Entry 9KEU (electron microscopy, 3.70 A resolution); this record covers chains H and J of the 12 polymer chains in the assembly.

# Chain H
Molecule: Non-template strand DNA of the promoter
Sequence (98 nucleotides; numbered -20 to 77; the number before each row is that of its first residue; numbers below 1 keep their minus sign (DC-20 is residue -20)):
   -20 CTCGTCGCCCAGAGTTCACCTTGGAGCCAGGGACGGTTCATTTGGGGTGC
    30 CGGAAACGGACGCGTACAGGCCGTATAATGGGAGCTGTCACGGATGCA
Disordered / not traced: -20 to 0

# Chain J
Name: Possible two component system response transcriptional positive regulator PhoP
From: Mycobacterium tuberculosis H37Rv
Reference sequence: P71814 (P71814_MYCTU); residues 1-247 here = UniProt positions 1-247
Amino-acid sequence (247 residues; numbered 1 to 247; the number before each row is that of its first residue):
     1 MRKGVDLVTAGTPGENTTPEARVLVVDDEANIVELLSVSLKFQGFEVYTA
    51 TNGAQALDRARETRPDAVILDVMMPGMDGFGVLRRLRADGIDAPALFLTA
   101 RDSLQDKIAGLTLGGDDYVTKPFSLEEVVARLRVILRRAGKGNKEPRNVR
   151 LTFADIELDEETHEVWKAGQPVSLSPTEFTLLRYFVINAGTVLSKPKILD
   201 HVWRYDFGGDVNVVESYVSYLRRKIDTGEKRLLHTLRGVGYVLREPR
Disordered / not traced: 1-148

# Chain H / chain J interface
Pairs across the interface (9):
  DC36(H) - Ser175(J)  hydrogen bond to the phosphate
  DG37(H) - Ser175(J)  phosphate contact
  DG37(H) - Pro176(J)  phosphate contact
  DG37(H) - Thr177(J)  hydrogen bond to the phosphate
  DG38(H) - Trp203(J)  phosphate contact
  DG38(H) - Phe207(J)  phosphate contact
  DG38(H) - Val213(J)  phosphate contact
  DG38(H) - Tyr220(J)  hydrogen bond to the base
  DA39(H) - Asp210(J)  phosphate contact
Interface residues without a listed pair, chain J (10 interface residues in all): Leu174, Gly209

# Overview
Chain H and chain J form an interface of 4 and 10 residues respectively; the contacts include 3 hydrogen
bonds. Polar contacts include DG38(H)-Tyr220(J), DC36(H)-Ser175(J) and DG37(H)-Thr177(J).
Here chain H is Non-template strand DNA of the promoter and chain J is Possible two component system response
transcriptional positive regulator PhoP (Mycobacterium tuberculosis H37Rv). Entry 9KEU (Cryo-EM structure of
Mycobacterium tuberculosis transcription activation complex with four PhoP molecules (composite map)) was
determined by electron microscopy together with 9JI2, 9KET and 9KEV from the same study.
